PDB entry 7BZX | electron microscopy, 4.00 A resolution | chains B and A

Chain B (and A):
Protein: 1-deoxy-D-xylulose-5-phosphate synthase, chloroplastic
Organism: Arabidopsis thaliana
Notes: EC 2.2.1.7; chain A of this document is another copy of the same molecule, construct and numbering; everything in this record applies to it too
Reference sequence: Q38854 (DXS_ARATH); numbering as in UniProt (aligned over 59-717)
Amino-acid sequence (691 residues; row label = number of the first residue in the row):
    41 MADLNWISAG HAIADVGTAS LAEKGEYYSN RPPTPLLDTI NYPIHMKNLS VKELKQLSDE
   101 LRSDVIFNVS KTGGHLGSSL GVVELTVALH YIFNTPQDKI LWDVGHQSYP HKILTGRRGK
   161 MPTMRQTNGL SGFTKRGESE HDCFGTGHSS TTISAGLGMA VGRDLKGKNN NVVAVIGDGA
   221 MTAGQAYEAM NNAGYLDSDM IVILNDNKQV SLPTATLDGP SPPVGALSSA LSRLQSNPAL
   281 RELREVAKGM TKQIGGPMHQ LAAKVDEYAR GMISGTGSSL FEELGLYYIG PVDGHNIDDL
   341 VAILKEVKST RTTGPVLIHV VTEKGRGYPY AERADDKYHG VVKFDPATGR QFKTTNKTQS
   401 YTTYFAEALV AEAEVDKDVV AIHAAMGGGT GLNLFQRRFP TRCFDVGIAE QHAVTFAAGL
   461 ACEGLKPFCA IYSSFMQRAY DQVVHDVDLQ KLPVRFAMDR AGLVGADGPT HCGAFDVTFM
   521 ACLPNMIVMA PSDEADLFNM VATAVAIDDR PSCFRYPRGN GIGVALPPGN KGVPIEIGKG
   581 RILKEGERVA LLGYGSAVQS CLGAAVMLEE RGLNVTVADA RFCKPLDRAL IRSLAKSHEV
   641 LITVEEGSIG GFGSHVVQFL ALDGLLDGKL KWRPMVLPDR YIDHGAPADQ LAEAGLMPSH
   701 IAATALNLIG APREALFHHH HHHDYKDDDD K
Not modelled in the structure: 41-72, 113-115, 269-319, 709-731 (chain A: 41-72, 113-115, 259-319, 709-731)
Sequence notes: expression tag (41-58, 718-731)
From the paper describing this entry:
  - conformationally variable residues (order/disorder transition): Asn-247 to Leu-274, Gln-275 to Leu-326

Chain B / chain A interface:
Pairs across the interface (49; chain B residue first):
  Ser-194(B) / Thr-455(A)
  Ser-194(B) / Phe-456(A)
  Ala-195(B) / Thr-455(A)
  Ala-195(B) / Gly-459(A)
  Gly-198(B) / Phe-456(A)
  Gly-198(B) / Gly-459(A)
  Gly-198(B) / Leu-460(A)  hydrogen bond (backbone-backbone)
  Met-199(B) / Gly-459(A)  hydrogen bond (backbone-backbone)
  Met-199(B) / Leu-460(A)
  Thr-222(B) / Glu-228(A)
  Ala-223(B) / Glu-228(A)
  Gly-224(B) / Gly-224(A)
  Gly-224(B) / Glu-228(A)
  Tyr-227(B) / Tyr-227(A)  hydrophobic
  Glu-228(B) / Thr-222(A)
  Glu-228(B) / Ala-223(A)
  Glu-228(B) / Gly-224(A)
  Glu-228(B) / Ala-449(A)
  Leu-320(B) / Glu-323(A)
  Ala-449(B) / Glu-228(A)
  Thr-455(B) / Ser-194(A)
  Thr-455(B) / Ala-195(A)
  Phe-456(B) / Ser-194(A)
  Phe-456(B) / Gly-198(A)
  Gly-459(B) / Ala-195(A)
  Gly-459(B) / Gly-198(A)
  Gly-459(B) / Met-199(A)  hydrogen bond (backbone-backbone)
  Leu-460(B) / Gly-198(A)  hydrogen bond (backbone-backbone)
  Leu-460(B) / Met-199(A)
  Gln-477(B) / Tyr-480(A)
  Gln-477(B) / Asp-481(A)
  Arg-478(B) / Asp-481(A)
  Tyr-480(B) / Gln-477(A)
  Tyr-480(B) / Tyr-480(A)  hydrophobic
  Asp-481(B) / Gln-477(A)
  Asp-481(B) / Arg-478(A)
  Thr-518(B) / Cys-522(A)
  Cys-522(B) / Thr-518(A)
  Cys-522(B) / Ser-648(A)
  Pro-524(B) / Asp-679(A)
  Pro-524(B) / Arg-680(A)
  Pro-524(B) / Tyr-681(A)
  Lys-669(B) / Leu-666(A)
  Lys-669(B) / Asp-667(A)
  Lys-669(B) / Gly-668(A)
  Leu-670(B) / Leu-666(A)
  Asp-679(B) / Pro-524(A)
  Arg-680(B) / Pro-524(A)
  Tyr-681(B) / Pro-524(A)
Also at the interface, not in a pair above, chain B (45 interface residues in all): Cys-183, Gly-185, Leu-205, Gln-225, Val-264, Thr-441, Val-446, Gln-451, His-452, Cys-462, Glu-463, His-485, Phe-519, Ser-648, Ser-654, Gln-658, Ala-661, Trp-672
Also at the interface, not in a pair above, chain A (46 interface residues in all): Cys-183, Gly-185, Leu-205, Gln-225, Asn-232, Tyr-235, Thr-441, Gln-451, His-452, Cys-462, Glu-463, His-485, Phe-519, Ile-649, Ser-654, Ala-661, Trp-672

Summary:
45 residues of chain B face 46 of chain A across their interface; the contacts include 4 hydrogen bonds. The
backbones hydrogen-bond at Gly-198(B)/Leu-460(A) and Met-199(B)/Gly-459(A). The paper reports conformational
variability at Asn-247(B) and Gln-275(B).
Both chains are 1-deoxy-D-xylulose-5-phosphate synthase, chloroplastic (Arabidopsis thaliana). Entry 7BZX
(DXPS) was determined by electron microscopy.
